Entry 7Z16 (electron microscopy, 2.09 A resolution); this record covers chains C and G of the 12 polymer chains in the assembly.

# Chain C (and G)
Molecule: Alpha-D-ribose 1-methylphosphonate 5-triphosphate synthase subunit PhnI
Source organism: Escherichia coli
Notes: EC 2.7.8.37; chain G of this document is another copy of the same molecule, construct and numbering; everything in this record applies to it too
UniProtKB: A0A1V3VT92 (A0A1V3VT92_ECOLX); numbering as in UniProt (aligned over 1-354)
Sequence (354 residues; numbered 1 to 354; the number before each row is that of its first residue):
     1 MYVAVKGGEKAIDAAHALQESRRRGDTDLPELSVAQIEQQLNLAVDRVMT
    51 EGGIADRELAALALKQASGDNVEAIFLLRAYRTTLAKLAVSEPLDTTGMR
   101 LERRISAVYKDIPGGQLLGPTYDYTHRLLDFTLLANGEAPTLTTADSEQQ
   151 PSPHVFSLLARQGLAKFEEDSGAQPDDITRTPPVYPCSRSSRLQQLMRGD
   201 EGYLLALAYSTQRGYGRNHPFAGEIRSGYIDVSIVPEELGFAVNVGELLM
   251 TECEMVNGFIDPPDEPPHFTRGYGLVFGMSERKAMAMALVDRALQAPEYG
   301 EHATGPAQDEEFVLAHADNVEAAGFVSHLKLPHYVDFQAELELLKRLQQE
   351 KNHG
Unresolved in the structure: 354
Ion coordination: Zn2+: His328, His333

# How chain C and chain G interact
Contacting residue pairs (291):
  Ala11(C) - Leu118(G)
  Ile12(C) - Leu118(G)  hydrophobic
  Ile12(C) - Tyr124(G)  hydrophobic
  Ala15(C) - Leu118(G)  hydrophobic
  Ala15(C) - Gly119(G)
  Ala15(C) - Pro120(G)
  Ala15(C) - Thr121(G)
  His16(C) - Thr121(G)
  His16(C) - Asp123(G)  hydrogen bond (side chain-backbone)
  His16(C) - Tyr124(G)
  His16(C) - Thr125(G)
  Ala17(C) - Pro140(G)
  Ala17(C) - Leu142(G)
  Leu18(C) - Gly119(G)
  Leu18(C) - Pro120(G)  hydrophobic
  Leu18(C) - Leu142(G)  hydrophobic
  Gln19(C) - Pro120(G)
  Gln19(C) - Thr121(G)  hydrogen bond (side chain-backbone)
  Gln19(C) - Tyr122(G)  hydrogen bond (side chain-backbone)
  Glu20(C) - Pro140(G)
  Arg22(C) - Gln39(G)
  Arg22(C) - Asn42(G)  hydrogen bond
  Arg22(C) - Leu249(G)
  Arg22(C) - Met279(G)
  Arg23(C) - Gln40(G)
  Arg23(C) - Tyr122(G)
  Arg24(C) - Gln40(G)
  Arg24(C) - Ala139(G)
  Gly25(C) - Gln39(G)
  Asp26(C) - Gln39(G)
  Leu29(C) - Ala35(G)  hydrophobic
  Leu29(C) - Gln39(G)
  Pro30(C) - Gln36(G)  hydrogen bond (backbone-side chain)
  Pro30(C) - Gln40(G)  hydrogen bond (backbone-side chain)
  Glu31(C) - Gln40(G)
  Glu31(C) - Asn136(G)
  Glu31(C) - Gly137(G)  hydrogen bond (side chain-backbone)
  Leu32(C) - Leu32(G)  hydrophobic
  Leu32(C) - Gln36(G)
  Leu32(C) - Gln40(G)  hydrogen bond (backbone-side chain)
  Leu32(C) - Leu41(G)  hydrophobic
  Val34(C) - Leu133(G)
  Val34(C) - Leu134(G)  hydrophobic
  Ala35(C) - Leu29(G)  hydrophobic
  Gln36(C) - Pro30(G)  hydrogen bond (side chain-backbone)
  Gln36(C) - Leu32(G)
  Gln39(C) - Arg22(G)
  Gln39(C) - Gly25(G)
  Gln39(C) - Asp26(G)
  Gln39(C) - Leu29(G)
  Gln40(C) - Arg23(G)
  Gln40(C) - Arg24(G)
  Gln40(C) - Pro30(G)  hydrogen bond (side chain-backbone)
  Gln40(C) - Glu31(G)
  Gln40(C) - Leu32(G)  hydrogen bond (side chain-backbone)
  Gln40(C) - Ser68(G)
  Leu41(C) - Leu32(G)  hydrophobic
  Leu41(C) - Leu41(G)  hydrophobic
  Leu41(C) - Ser68(G)
  Leu41(C) - Gly69(G)
  Asn42(C) - Arg22(G)  hydrogen bond
  Asn42(C) - Ser68(G)  hydrogen bond (backbone-backbone)
  Leu43(C) - Ala67(G)
  Leu43(C) - Ser68(G)  hydrogen bond (backbone-backbone)
  Leu43(C) - Asp70(G)
  Ala44(C) - Ser68(G)
  Ala44(C) - Gly69(G)
  Arg47(C) - Arg47(G)
  Leu59(C) - Phe131(G)  hydrophobic
  Leu62(C) - Asp130(G)
  Leu62(C) - Phe131(G)  hydrophobic
  Leu62(C) - Leu133(G)  hydrophobic
  Ala63(C) - Leu129(G)  hydrophobic
  Lys65(C) - Leu133(G)  hydrogen bond (side chain-backbone)
  Gln66(C) - Tyr122(G)  hydrogen bond (backbone-side chain)
  Gln66(C) - Leu128(G)  hydrogen bond (side chain-backbone)
  Gln66(C) - Leu129(G)
  Gln66(C) - Asp130(G)  hydrogen bond (side chain-backbone)
  Gln66(C) - Leu133(G)
  Ala67(C) - Leu43(G)
  Ala67(C) - Tyr122(G)
  Ser68(C) - Gln40(G)
  Ser68(C) - Leu41(G)
  Ser68(C) - Asn42(G)  hydrogen bond (backbone-backbone)
  Ser68(C) - Leu43(G)  hydrogen bond (backbone-backbone)
  Ser68(C) - Ala44(G)
  Ser68(C) - Tyr122(G)  hydrogen bond
  Gly69(C) - Leu41(G)
  Gly69(C) - Ala44(G)
  Asp70(C) - Leu43(G)
  Asp70(C) - Arg282(G)  salt bridge
  Asn71(C) - Asn71(G)
  Val72(C) - Glu201(G)
  Val72(C) - Arg282(G)
  Glu73(C) - Arg127(G)  salt bridge
  Phe76(C) - Arg127(G)
  Leu77(C) - Arg127(G)
  Leu77(C) - Leu128(G)
  Ala80(C) - Arg127(G)
  Tyr81(C) - Leu129(G)  hydrophobic
  Tyr81(C) - Phe131(G)
  Arg103(C) - Lys330(G)
  Ile105(C) - Lys330(G)
  Ala107(C) - Leu329(G)
  Ala107(C) - Leu331(G)
  Ala107(C) - Pro332(G)
  Ala107(C) - His333(G)  hydrogen bond (backbone-backbone)
  Ala107(C) - Tyr334(G)  hydrogen bond (backbone-backbone)
  Val108(C) - Tyr334(G)
  Val108(C) - Phe337(G)
  Tyr109(C) - Tyr334(G)  hydrophobic
  Tyr109(C) - Leu341(G)
  Lys110(C) - Tyr334(G)
  Leu118(C) - Ala11(G)
  Leu118(C) - Ile12(G)  hydrophobic
  Leu118(C) - Ala15(G)  hydrophobic
  Gly119(C) - Ala15(G)
  Gly119(C) - Leu18(G)
  Pro120(C) - Ala15(G)
  Pro120(C) - Leu18(G)  hydrophobic
  Pro120(C) - Gln19(G)
  Thr121(C) - Ala15(G)
  Thr121(C) - His16(G)
  Thr121(C) - Gln19(G)  hydrogen bond (backbone-side chain)
  Tyr122(C) - Gln19(G)  hydrogen bond (backbone-side chain)
  Tyr122(C) - Arg23(G)
  Tyr122(C) - Gln66(G)  hydrogen bond (side chain-backbone)
  Tyr122(C) - Ala67(G)
  Tyr122(C) - Ser68(G)  hydrogen bond
  Asp123(C) - His16(G)  hydrogen bond (backbone-side chain)
  Asp123(C) - Lys330(G)  salt bridge
  Tyr124(C) - Ile12(G)  hydrophobic
  Tyr124(C) - His16(G)
  Tyr124(C) - Leu331(G)  hydrophobic
  Tyr124(C) - Pro332(G)
  Thr125(C) - His16(G)
  Arg127(C) - Glu73(G)  salt bridge
  Arg127(C) - Phe76(G)
  Arg127(C) - Leu77(G)
  Arg127(C) - Ala80(G)
  Leu128(C) - Gln66(G)  hydrogen bond (backbone-side chain)
  Leu128(C) - Leu77(G)
  Leu129(C) - Ala63(G)  hydrophobic
  Leu129(C) - Gln66(G)
  Leu129(C) - Tyr81(G)  hydrophobic
  Asp130(C) - Leu62(G)
  Asp130(C) - Gln66(G)  hydrogen bond (backbone-side chain)
  Phe131(C) - Leu59(G)  hydrophobic
  Phe131(C) - Leu62(G)  hydrophobic
  Phe131(C) - Tyr81(G)
  Leu133(C) - Val34(G)
  Leu133(C) - Leu62(G)  hydrophobic
  Leu133(C) - Lys65(G)  hydrogen bond (backbone-side chain)
  Leu133(C) - Gln66(G)
  Leu134(C) - Val34(G)  hydrophobic
  Asn136(C) - Glu31(G)
  Gly137(C) - Glu31(G)  hydrogen bond (backbone-side chain)
  Ala139(C) - Arg24(G)
  Pro140(C) - Ala17(G)
  Pro140(C) - Glu20(G)
  Leu142(C) - Ala17(G)
  Leu142(C) - Leu18(G)  hydrophobic
  Gly163(C) - Gln348(G)  hydrogen bond (backbone-side chain)
  Leu164(C) - Leu341(G)  hydrophobic
  Leu164(C) - Leu344(G)
  Leu164(C) - Lys345(G)
  Leu164(C) - Gln348(G)
  Asp200(C) - Gly202(G)
  Glu201(C) - Val72(G)
  Gly202(C) - Asp200(G)
  Tyr203(C) - Tyr203(G)  hydrophobic
  Tyr203(C) - Ala206(G)  hydrophobic
  Leu205(C) - Ala323(G)  hydrophobic
  Leu205(C) - Val326(G)  hydrophobic
  Ala206(C) - Tyr203(G)  hydrophobic
  Ala206(C) - His316(G)
  Tyr209(C) - Ala315(G)
  Tyr209(C) - His316(G)
  Tyr209(C) - Glu321(G)
  Tyr209(C) - Ala322(G)  hydrophobic
  Tyr209(C) - Phe325(G)  hydrophobic
  Ser210(C) - Phe312(G)
  Ser210(C) - His316(G)
  Gln212(C) - Phe325(G)  hydrogen bond (side chain-backbone)
  Gln212(C) - Val326(G)
  Gln212(C) - His328(G)
  Gln212(C) - Leu329(G)
  Arg213(C) - Ala315(G)
  Arg213(C) - His316(G)  hydrogen bond
  Tyr215(C) - Glu311(G)
  Tyr215(C) - Phe312(G)  hydrophobic
  Tyr215(C) - His316(G)
  His219(C) - Glu340(G)  salt bridge
  Pro220(C) - Leu329(G)
  Phe221(C) - His333(G)
  Phe221(C) - Asp336(G)
  Phe221(C) - Phe337(G)  hydrophobic
  Ala222(C) - Leu329(G)
  Ile225(C) - Lys330(G)
  Leu249(C) - Arg22(G)
  Met255(C) - Leu329(G)  hydrophobic
  Val256(C) - Phe337(G)  hydrophobic
  Phe259(C) - Glu340(G)
  Phe259(C) - Leu344(G)  hydrophobic
  Phe259(C) - Leu347(G)  hydrophobic
  Asp261(C) - Lys351(G)  salt bridge
  Pro262(C) - Lys351(G)  hydrogen bond (backbone-side chain)
  Pro263(C) - Lys351(G)
  Glu265(C) - Lys351(G)  hydrogen bond (backbone-side chain)
  Pro267(C) - Leu344(G)
  Pro267(C) - Leu347(G)  hydrophobic
  Pro267(C) - Gln348(G)  hydrogen bond (backbone-side chain)
  Pro267(C) - Lys351(G)
  Phe269(C) - Phe337(G)  hydrophobic
  Phe269(C) - Leu341(G)  hydrophobic
  Phe269(C) - Leu344(G)  hydrophobic
  Met279(C) - Arg22(G)
  Glu281(C) - Lys330(G)  salt bridge
  Arg282(C) - Asp70(G)  salt bridge
  Arg282(C) - Val72(G)
  Met285(C) - Val326(G)
  Met285(C) - Leu329(G)  hydrophobic
  Met285(C) - Lys330(G)
  Pro306(C) - Phe312(G)  hydrophobic
  Glu311(C) - Tyr215(G)
  Phe312(C) - Ser210(G)
  Phe312(C) - Tyr215(G)  hydrophobic
  Phe312(C) - Pro306(G)  hydrophobic
  Ala315(C) - Tyr209(G)
  Ala315(C) - Arg213(G)
  His316(C) - Ala206(G)
  His316(C) - Tyr209(G)
  His316(C) - Ser210(G)
  His316(C) - Arg213(G)  hydrogen bond
  His316(C) - Tyr215(G)
  Glu321(C) - Tyr209(G)
  Ala322(C) - Tyr209(G)  hydrophobic
  Ala323(C) - Leu205(G)  hydrophobic
  Phe325(C) - Tyr209(G)  hydrophobic
  Phe325(C) - Gln212(G)  hydrogen bond (backbone-side chain)
  Val326(C) - Leu205(G)  hydrophobic
  Val326(C) - Gln212(G)
  Val326(C) - Met285(G)
  His328(C) - Gln212(G)
  Leu329(C) - Ala107(G)
  Leu329(C) - Gln212(G)
  Leu329(C) - Pro220(G)
  Leu329(C) - Ala222(G)
  Leu329(C) - Met255(G)  hydrophobic
  Leu329(C) - Met285(G)  hydrophobic
  Lys330(C) - Arg103(G)
  Lys330(C) - Ile105(G)
  Lys330(C) - Asp123(G)  salt bridge
  Lys330(C) - Ile225(G)
  Lys330(C) - Glu281(G)  salt bridge
  Lys330(C) - Met285(G)
  Leu331(C) - Ala107(G)
  Leu331(C) - Tyr124(G)  hydrophobic
  Pro332(C) - Ala107(G)
  Pro332(C) - Tyr124(G)
  His333(C) - Ala107(G)  hydrogen bond (backbone-backbone)
  His333(C) - Phe221(G)
  Tyr334(C) - Ala107(G)  hydrogen bond (backbone-backbone)
  Tyr334(C) - Val108(G)
  Tyr334(C) - Tyr109(G)  hydrophobic
  Tyr334(C) - Lys110(G)
  Asp336(C) - Phe221(G)
  Phe337(C) - Val108(G)
  Phe337(C) - Phe221(G)  hydrophobic
  Phe337(C) - Val256(G)  hydrophobic
  Phe337(C) - Phe269(G)  hydrophobic
  Glu340(C) - His219(G)  salt bridge
  Glu340(C) - Phe259(G)
  Leu341(C) - Tyr109(G)
  Leu341(C) - Leu164(G)  hydrophobic
  Leu341(C) - Phe269(G)  hydrophobic
  Leu344(C) - Leu164(G)
  Leu344(C) - Phe259(G)  hydrophobic
  Leu344(C) - Pro267(G)
  Leu344(C) - Phe269(G)  hydrophobic
  Lys345(C) - Leu164(G)
  Leu347(C) - Phe259(G)  hydrophobic
  Leu347(C) - Pro267(G)  hydrophobic
  Gln348(C) - Gly163(G)  hydrogen bond (side chain-backbone)
  Gln348(C) - Leu164(G)
  Gln348(C) - Pro267(G)  hydrogen bond (side chain-backbone)
  Lys351(C) - Asp261(G)  salt bridge
  Lys351(C) - Pro262(G)  hydrogen bond (side chain-backbone)
  Lys351(C) - Pro263(G)
  Lys351(C) - Glu265(G)  hydrogen bond (side chain-backbone)
  Lys351(C) - Pro267(G)
Interface residues without a listed pair, chain C (142 interface residues in all): Ser21, Asp46, Arg57, Glu58, Leu64, Leu159, Leu207, Ala208, Asp264, Pro266, His268, Ala286, Leu289, Ser327, Leu343
Interface residues without a listed pair, chain G (142 interface residues in all): Ser21, Asp46, Arg57, Glu58, Leu64, Leu159, Leu207, Ala208, Asp264, Pro266, His268, Ala286, Leu289, Ser327, Leu343

# Summary
The chain C/chain G interface involves 142 residues from each chain, with 46 hydrogen bonds and 12 salt
bridges. Polar pairs include Asp70(C)-Arg282(G), Glu73(C)-Arg127(G) and Asp123(C)-Lys330(G). The Zn2+ site is
built by His328(C) and His333(C).
Chain C and chain G are both Alpha-D-ribose 1-methylphosphonate 5-triphosphate synthase subunit PhnI
(Escherichia coli); the structure, E. coli C-P lyase bound to PhnK/PhnL dual ABC dimer with AMPPNP and PhnK
E171Q mutation, was determined by electron microscopy together with 7Z15, 7Z17, 7Z18 and 7Z19 from the same
study.
